4NOG - chains A and B; structure by X-ray diffraction, 1.20 A resolution.

[Chain A (and B)]
Name: Putative ornithine aminotransferase, mitochondrial
Organism: Toxoplasma gondii
Notes: EC 2.6.1.13; chain B of this document is another copy of the same molecule, construct and numbering; everything in this record applies to it too
Reference sequence: S8EY38 (S8EY38_TOXGO); residue numbers follow UniProt; this construct covers 17-441
Chain sequence (442 residues; numbered 16 to 457; the number before each row is that of its first residue):
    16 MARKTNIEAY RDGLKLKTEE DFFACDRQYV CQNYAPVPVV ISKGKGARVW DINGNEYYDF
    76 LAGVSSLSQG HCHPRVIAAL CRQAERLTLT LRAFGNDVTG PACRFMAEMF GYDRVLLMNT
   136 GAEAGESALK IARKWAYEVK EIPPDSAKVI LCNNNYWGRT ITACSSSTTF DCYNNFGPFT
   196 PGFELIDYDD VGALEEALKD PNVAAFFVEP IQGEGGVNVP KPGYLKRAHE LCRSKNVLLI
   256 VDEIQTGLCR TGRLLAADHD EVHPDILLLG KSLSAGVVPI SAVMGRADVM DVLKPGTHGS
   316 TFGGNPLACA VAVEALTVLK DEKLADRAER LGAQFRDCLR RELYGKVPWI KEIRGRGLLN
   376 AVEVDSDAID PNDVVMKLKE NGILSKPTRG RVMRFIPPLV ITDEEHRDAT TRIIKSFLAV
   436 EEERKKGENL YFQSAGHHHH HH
Not modelled in the structure: 16-17, 440-457 (chain B: 16, 441-457)
Sequence notes: expression tag (16, 442-457)
Residues lining bound ligands:
  - pyridoxal phosphate (PLP), molecule 1: V79, T135, G136, A137, Y171, W172, G173, E224, E229, D257, I259, Q260, K286
  - pyridoxal phosphate (PLP), molecule 2: E138, S315, T316
What the authors report for this chain:
  - binding site for beta-mercaptoethanol: C353
  - self-association interface (contacts with another copy of this molecule); pairs are residue here / residue on that copy: C96-C96 (disulfide)
  - binding site for pyridoxal phosphate: T135, G136, A137, Y171, W172, E224, D257, I259, Q260, K286, S315, T316

[Interface between chain A and chain B]
Cross-chain cystine bridges: C96(A)-C96(B)
Pairs across the interface (292; chain A residue first):
  R18(A) - R97(B)
  T20(A) - A94(B)
  T20(A) - R97(B)
  T20(A) - E329(B)
  N21(A) - R90(B)  hydrogen bond
  N21(A) - V328(B)
  N21(A) - E329(B)  hydrogen bond (backbone-side chain)
  N21(A) - T332(B)  hydrogen bond
  I22(A) - A325(B)  hydrophobic
  I22(A) - V328(B)  hydrophobic
  E23(A) - R97(B)  salt bridge
  Y25(A) - P116(B)
  Y25(A) - R119(B)
  Y25(A) - F120(B)
  Y25(A) - E123(B)  hydrogen bond
  R26(A) - D112(B)  salt bridge
  R26(A) - V113(B)
  L29(A) - P116(B)  hydrophobic
  L29(A) - R119(B)
  F37(A) - N111(B)
  F37(A) - D112(B)
  C40(A) - G115(B)
  C40(A) - P116(B)
  D41(A) - G115(B)
  R42(A) - R129(B)
  Q43(A) - D128(B)
  Q43(A) - R129(B)  hydrogen bond (backbone-side chain)
  Y44(A) - C118(B)
  Y44(A) - R119(B)
  Y44(A) - A122(B)  hydrophobic
  Y44(A) - D128(B)
  Y44(A) - R129(B)
  Y44(A) - V130(B)  hydrogen bond (backbone-backbone)
  V45(A) - R107(B)
  V45(A) - G115(B)
  V45(A) - C118(B)  hydrophobic
  V45(A) - V130(B)
  C46(A) - R107(B)  hydrogen bond (backbone-side chain)
  C46(A) - V130(B)  hydrogen bond (backbone-backbone)
  C46(A) - L131(B)  hydrophobic
  C46(A) - M305(B)
  C46(A) - L308(B)  hydrophobic
  Q47(A) - D306(B)  hydrogen bond (side chain-backbone)
  Q47(A) - L308(B)
  Q47(A) - K309(B)
  Q47(A) - P310(B)
  N48(A) - R107(B)  hydrogen bond
  N48(A) - L131(B)
  N48(A) - L308(B)  hydrogen bond (backbone-backbone)
  N48(A) - K309(B)
  N48(A) - P310(B)
  N48(A) - G311(B)  hydrogen bond (backbone-backbone)
  N48(A) - H313(B)  hydrogen bond (side chain-backbone)
  N48(A) - G314(B)
  Y49(A) - R107(B)
  Y49(A) - A108(B)
  Y49(A) - P310(B)
  Y49(A) - G314(B)
  Y49(A) - S315(B)  hydrogen bond (side chain-backbone)
  A50(A) - P310(B)
  V52(A) - R107(B)
  V52(A) - A108(B)
  V52(A) - F109(B)
  V52(A) - G110(B)
  V54(A) - G110(B)  hydrogen bond (backbone-backbone)
  V55(A) - G110(B)
  V55(A) - N111(B)
  V55(A) - D112(B)
  I56(A) - L102(B)
  I56(A) - T105(B)
  I56(A) - F109(B)  hydrophobic
  I56(A) - G110(B)  hydrogen bond (backbone-backbone)
  I56(A) - N111(B)
  I56(A) - D112(B)  hydrogen bond (backbone-backbone)
  S57(A) - R101(B)  hydrogen bond
  S57(A) - L102(B)
  S57(A) - D112(B)  hydrogen bond
  K58(A) - R101(B)
  G59(A) - R101(B)  hydrogen bond (backbone-backbone)
  G59(A) - L102(B)
  I67(A) - D112(B)
  D74(A) - F109(B)
  L76(A) - L106(B)  hydrophobic
  L76(A) - A108(B)  hydrophobic
  L76(A) - F109(B)  hydrophobic
  G78(A) - L106(B)
  V79(A) - L106(B)  hydrophobic
  S81(A) - L104(B)
  S81(A) - T316(B)
  L82(A) - L104(B)
  H86(A) - L102(B)
  H86(A) - L104(B)
  C87(A) - A99(B)  hydrogen bond (side chain-backbone)
  C87(A) - E100(B)
  C87(A) - R101(B)
  C87(A) - L102(B)
  I92(A) - A99(B)
  L95(A) - A99(B)  hydrophobic
  C96(A) - C96(B)  disulfide
  R97(A) - T20(B)
  Q98(A) - I22(B)
  A99(A) - C87(B)  hydrogen bond (backbone-side chain)
  A99(A) - I92(B)
  A99(A) - L95(B)  hydrophobic
  E100(A) - C87(B)
  R101(A) - T20(B)
  R101(A) - S57(B)  hydrogen bond (side chain-backbone)
  R101(A) - K58(B)
  R101(A) - G59(B)  hydrogen bond (backbone-backbone)
  R101(A) - C87(B)  hydrogen bond (backbone-side chain)
  L102(A) - I56(B)
  L102(A) - S57(B)
  L102(A) - G59(B)
  L102(A) - H86(B)
  L102(A) - C87(B)
  T103(A) - G291(B)  hydrogen bond (side chain-backbone)
  T103(A) - V292(B)
  L104(A) - S81(B)
  L104(A) - L82(B)
  L104(A) - H86(B)
  L104(A) - G291(B)
  L106(A) - L76(B)  hydrophobic
  L106(A) - G78(B)
  L106(A) - V79(B)  hydrophobic
  R107(A) - V45(B)
  R107(A) - C46(B)  hydrogen bond (side chain-backbone)
  R107(A) - N48(B)  hydrogen bond
  R107(A) - Y49(B)
  R107(A) - V52(B)
  A108(A) - Y49(B)
  A108(A) - V52(B)
  A108(A) - L76(B)  hydrophobic
  F109(A) - V52(B)
  F109(A) - I56(B)  hydrophobic
  F109(A) - D74(B)
  F109(A) - L76(B)  hydrophobic
  F109(A) - L399(B)  hydrophobic
  F109(A) - S400(B)
  G110(A) - V52(B)
  G110(A) - V54(B)  hydrogen bond (backbone-backbone)
  G110(A) - V55(B)
  G110(A) - I56(B)  hydrogen bond (backbone-backbone)
  N111(A) - V55(B)
  N111(A) - I56(B)
  D112(A) - R26(B)  salt bridge
  D112(A) - F37(B)
  D112(A) - V55(B)
  D112(A) - I56(B)  hydrogen bond (backbone-backbone)
  D112(A) - S57(B)
  V113(A) - R26(B)
  G115(A) - C40(B)
  G115(A) - V45(B)
  P116(A) - Y25(B)
  P116(A) - L31(B)  hydrophobic
  P116(A) - C40(B)
  C118(A) - Y44(B)
  C118(A) - V45(B)  hydrophobic
  R119(A) - L29(B)
  R119(A) - Y44(B)
  F120(A) - Y25(B)
  A122(A) - Y44(B)  hydrophobic
  D128(A) - Q43(B)
  D128(A) - Y44(B)
  R129(A) - Q43(B)  hydrogen bond (side chain-backbone)
  R129(A) - Y44(B)
  R129(A) - V45(B)
  R129(A) - Q47(B)
  V130(A) - Y44(B)  hydrogen bond (backbone-backbone)
  V130(A) - V45(B)
  V130(A) - C46(B)  hydrogen bond (backbone-backbone)
  L131(A) - C46(B)  hydrophobic
  L131(A) - N48(B)
  N134(A) - T135(B)
  N134(A) - P294(B)
  T135(A) - N134(B)
  T135(A) - E138(B)  hydrogen bond
  E138(A) - T135(B)  hydrogen bond
  E141(A) - T175(B)
  E141(A) - I176(B)  hydrogen bond (side chain-backbone)
  L144(A) - I176(B)  hydrophobic
  K145(A) - R174(B)  hydrogen bond (side chain-backbone)
  K145(A) - I176(B)
  K145(A) - C179(B)  hydrogen bond
  K145(A) - F191(B)
  R148(A) - I176(B)
  R148(A) - N190(B)
  R148(A) - F191(B)  hydrogen bond (side chain-backbone)
  R148(A) - G192(B)
  R148(A) - P193(B)  hydrogen bond (side chain-backbone)
  K149(A) - N189(B)  hydrogen bond (side chain-backbone)
  K149(A) - N190(B)  hydrogen bond (backbone-backbone)
  K149(A) - F191(B)
  Y152(A) - N190(B)
  Y152(A) - G192(B)  hydrogen bond (side chain-backbone)
  Y152(A) - P193(B)
  E153(A) - N190(B)  hydrogen bond
  D160(A) - G192(B)
  D160(A) - P193(B)
  D160(A) - F194(B)
  A162(A) - P193(B)
  R174(A) - K145(B)  hydrogen bond (backbone-side chain)
  R174(A) - G311(B)  hydrogen bond (side chain-backbone)
  R174(A) - T312(B)
  R174(A) - H313(B)
  R174(A) - G314(B)
  T175(A) - E141(B)
  I176(A) - E141(B)  hydrogen bond (backbone-side chain)
  I176(A) - L144(B)  hydrophobic
  I176(A) - K145(B)
  I176(A) - R148(B)
  I176(A) - T177(B)
  T177(A) - I176(B)
  T177(A) - T177(B)  hydrogen bond
  T177(A) - T195(B)
  C179(A) - K145(B)  hydrogen bond
  D186(A) - G311(B)
  D186(A) - T312(B)
  N189(A) - K149(B)  hydrogen bond (backbone-side chain)
  N190(A) - R148(B)
  N190(A) - K149(B)  hydrogen bond (backbone-backbone)
  N190(A) - Y152(B)
  N190(A) - E153(B)  hydrogen bond
  F191(A) - K145(B)
  F191(A) - R148(B)  hydrogen bond (backbone-side chain)
  F191(A) - K149(B)
  F191(A) - L308(B)  hydrophobic
  F191(A) - T312(B)
  G192(A) - R148(B)
  G192(A) - Y152(B)  hydrogen bond (backbone-side chain)
  G192(A) - D160(B)
  P193(A) - R148(B)  hydrogen bond (backbone-side chain)
  P193(A) - Y152(B)
  P193(A) - D160(B)
  P193(A) - A162(B)
  P193(A) - T195(B)
  P193(A) - P196(B)
  F194(A) - D160(B)
  F194(A) - P196(B)
  T195(A) - T177(B)
  T195(A) - P193(B)
  T195(A) - T195(B)  hydrogen bond
  P196(A) - P193(B)
  P196(A) - F194(B)
  K286(A) - T316(B)  hydrogen bond
  K286(A) - F317(B)
  S289(A) - F317(B)
  G291(A) - T103(B)  hydrogen bond (backbone-side chain)
  G291(A) - L104(B)
  G291(A) - F317(B)
  V292(A) - T103(B)
  V292(A) - L322(B)
  V293(A) - V293(B)  hydrophobic
  V293(A) - F317(B)
  P294(A) - N134(B)
  P294(A) - V293(B)
  P294(A) - F317(B)  hydrophobic
  M305(A) - C46(B)
  D306(A) - Q47(B)  hydrogen bond
  L308(A) - C46(B)  hydrophobic
  L308(A) - Q47(B)
  L308(A) - N48(B)  hydrogen bond (backbone-backbone)
  L308(A) - F191(B)  hydrophobic
  K309(A) - Q47(B)
  K309(A) - N48(B)
  P310(A) - Q47(B)
  P310(A) - N48(B)
  P310(A) - Y49(B)
  P310(A) - A50(B)
  G311(A) - N48(B)  hydrogen bond (backbone-backbone)
  G311(A) - R174(B)  hydrogen bond (backbone-side chain)
  G311(A) - D186(B)
  T312(A) - R174(B)
  T312(A) - D186(B)
  T312(A) - F191(B)
  H313(A) - N48(B)  hydrogen bond (backbone-side chain)
  H313(A) - R174(B)
  G314(A) - N48(B)
  G314(A) - Y49(B)
  G314(A) - R174(B)
  S315(A) - Y49(B)  hydrogen bond (backbone-side chain)
  T316(A) - S81(B)
  T316(A) - K286(B)  hydrogen bond
  F317(A) - K286(B)
  F317(A) - S289(B)
  F317(A) - G291(B)
  F317(A) - V293(B)
  F317(A) - P294(B)  hydrophobic
  L322(A) - V292(B)
  V328(A) - N21(B)
  E329(A) - N21(B)  hydrogen bond
  L399(A) - F109(B)  hydrophobic
  S400(A) - F109(B)
Interface residues without a listed pair, chain A (122 interface residues in all): L31, P53, T105, T114, E123, A137, G197, K401
Interface residues without a listed pair, chain B (124 interface residues in all): R42, P53, I67, A93, A117, A137, C187, G197, K401

[Overview]
The interface between chain A and chain B involves 122 residues on one side and 124 on the other, with 1
disulfide bond, 67 hydrogen bonds and 3 salt bridges. Polar pairs include E23(A)-R97(B), R26(A)-D112(B) and
N21(A)-R90(B). The paper reports a binding site for pyridoxal phosphate at T135(A), G136(A) and A137(A) among
others; a binding site for beta-mercaptoethanol at C353(A).
Both chains are Putative ornithine aminotransferase, mitochondrial (Toxoplasma gondii). Entry 4NOG (Crystal
structure of a putative ornithine aminotransferase from Toxoplasma gondii ME49 in complex with
pyrodoxal-5'-phosphate) was determined by X-ray diffraction, deposited together with 5BXI, 4ODI, 4O0N, 4NU7
and 4NML.
